PDB entry 2AIR | X-ray diffraction, 2.00 A resolution | chains G and H of the 4 polymer chains in the assembly

Chain G:
Molecule: Aspartate carbamoyltransferase catalytic chain
From: Escherichia coli
Notes: EC 2.1.3.2
Reference sequence: P0A786 (PYRB_ECOLI); residue numbers follow UniProt; this construct covers 1-310
Amino-acid sequence (310 residues; each row starts with the number of its first residue):
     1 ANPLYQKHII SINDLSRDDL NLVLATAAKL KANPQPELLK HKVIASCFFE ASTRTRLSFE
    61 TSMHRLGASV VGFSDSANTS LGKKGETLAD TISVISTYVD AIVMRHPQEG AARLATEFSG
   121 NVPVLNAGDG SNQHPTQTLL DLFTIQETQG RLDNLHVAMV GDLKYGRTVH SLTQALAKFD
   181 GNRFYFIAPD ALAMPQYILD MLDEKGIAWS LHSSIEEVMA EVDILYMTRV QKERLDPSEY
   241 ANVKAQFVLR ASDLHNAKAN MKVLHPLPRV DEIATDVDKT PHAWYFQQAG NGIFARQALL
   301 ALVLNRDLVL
Residues lining bound ligands:
  - L-alanosine (AL0; 3-[hydroxy(nitroso)amino]-L-alanine): Glu50, Ala51, Ser52, Thr53, Arg54, Thr55, Ser80, Arg105, Pro268
  - phosphoric acid mono(formamide)ester (CP): Arg54, Thr55, Arg105, His134, Gln137, Arg229

Chain H:
Molecule: Aspartate carbamoyltransferase regulatory chain
From: Escherichia coli
Reference sequence: P0A7F3 (PYRI_ECOLI); residues 1-153 here correspond to UniProt positions 0-152 (UniProt number = residue number - 1)
Amino-acid sequence (153 residues; each row starts with the number of its first residue):
     1 MTHDNKLQVE AIKRGTVIDH IPAQIGFKLL SLFKLTETDQ RITIGLNLPS GEMGRKDLIK
    61 IENTFLSEDQ VDQLALYAPQ ATVNRIDNYE VVGKSRPSLP ERIDNVLVCP NSNCISHAEP
   121 VSSSFAVRKR ANDIALKCKY CEKEFSHNVV LAN
Ion coordination: Zn2+: Cys109, Cys114, Cys138, Cys141

Interface between chain G and chain H:
Contacting residue pairs - 32 pairs, chain G then chain H:
  Ser11(G) - Glu142(H)  hydrogen bond
  Thr87(G) - Glu119(H)
  Leu88(G) - Ile115(H)  hydrophobic
  Leu88(G) - Glu119(H)  hydrogen bond (backbone-side chain)
  Ala89(G) - Glu119(H)  hydrogen bond (backbone-side chain)
  Ala89(G) - Pro120(H)
  His106(G) - Ile115(H)
  Pro107(G) - Asn113(H)  hydrogen bond (backbone-side chain)
  Gln108(G) - Asn113(H)
  Gln108(G) - Cys114(H)
  Gln108(G) - Ile115(H)
  Glu109(G) - Asn111(H)  hydrogen bond
  Glu109(G) - Asn113(H)  hydrogen bond
  Glu109(G) - Tyr140(H)
  Glu109(G) - Cys141(H)
  Gly110(G) - Ile115(H)
  Gly110(G) - Tyr140(H)
  Ala111(G) - Ile115(H)
  Arg113(G) - Lys139(H)  hydrogen bond (side chain-backbone)
  Arg113(G) - Glu142(H)  salt bridge
  Leu114(G) - Ile115(H)  hydrophobic
  Leu114(G) - Glu119(H)
  Leu114(G) - Val121(H)  hydrophobic
  Glu117(G) - Val121(H)
  Glu117(G) - Lys139(H)  salt bridge
  Glu117(G) - Tyr140(H)  hydrogen bond
  Phe118(G) - Pro120(H)
  Phe118(G) - Val121(H)  hydrophobic
  Ser131(G) - Lys143(H)  hydrogen bond
  Asn132(G) - Cys141(H)
  Asn132(G) - Glu142(H)  hydrogen bond
  Gln133(G) - Glu142(H)
Other interface residues (no listed pair), chain H (13 interface residues in all): Ala118

Overview:
The interface between chain G and chain H involves 17 residues on one side and 13 on the other; the contacts
include 10 hydrogen bonds and 2 salt bridges. Among the polar pairs are Arg113(G)-Glu142(H),
Glu117(G)-Lys139(H) and Ser11(G)-Glu142(H).
Here chain G is Aspartate carbamoyltransferase catalytic chain and chain H is Aspartate carbamoyltransferase
regulatory chain, both from Escherichia coli. Entry 2AIR (T-state Active Site of Aspartate
Transcarbamylase:Crystal Structure of the Carbamyl Phosphate and L-alanosine Ligated Enzyme) was determined by
X-ray diffraction.
